PDB entry 8SMN | electron microscopy, 3.20 A resolution | chains H and L of the 3 polymer chains in the assembly

Chain H:
Molecule: Fab15 heavy chain
Source organism: Homo sapiens
Chain sequence (234 residues; each row starts with the number of its first residue):
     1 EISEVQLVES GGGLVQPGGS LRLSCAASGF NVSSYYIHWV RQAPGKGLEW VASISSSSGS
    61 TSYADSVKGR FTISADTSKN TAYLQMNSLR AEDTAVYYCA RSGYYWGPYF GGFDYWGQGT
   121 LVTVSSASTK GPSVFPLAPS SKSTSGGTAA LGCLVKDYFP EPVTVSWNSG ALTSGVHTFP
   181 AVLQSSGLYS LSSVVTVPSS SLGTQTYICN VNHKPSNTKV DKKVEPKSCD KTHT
Unresolved in the structure: 1-2, 127-234
Disulfides: Cys25-Cys99

Chain L:
Molecule: Fab15 light chain
Source organism: Homo sapiens
Chain sequence (215 residues; each row starts with the number of its first residue):
     1 SDIQMTQSPS SLSASVGDRV TITCRASQSV SSAVAWYQQK PGKAPKLLIY SASSLYSGVP
    61 SRFSGSRSGT DFTLTISSLQ PEDFATYYCQ QSSSSLITFG QGTKVEIKRT VAAPSVFIFP
   121 PSDSQLKSGT ASVVCLLNNF YPREAKVQWK VDNALQSGNS QESVTEQDSK DSTYSLSSTL
   181 TLSKADYEKH KVYACEVTHQ GLSSPVTKSF NRGEC
Unresolved in the structure: 1-2, 109-215
Disulfides: Cys24-Cys89

Chain H / chain L interface:
Residue-residue contacts - 33 pairs, chain H then chain L:
  His38(H) - Ile97(L)
  Gln42(H) - Gln39(L)  hydrogen bond
  Gln42(H) - Tyr88(L)
  Leu48(H) - Pro45(L)  hydrophobic
  Leu48(H) - Tyr88(L)  hydrophobic
  Leu48(H) - Phe99(L)
  Trp50(H) - Ile97(L)
  Ser62(H) - Ser95(L)
  Tyr98(H) - Gln39(L)
  Tyr98(H) - Ala44(L)  hydrophobic
  Tyr105(H) - Ser92(L)
  Tyr105(H) - Ser93(L)
  Tyr105(H) - Ser94(L)
  Tyr105(H) - Ile97(L)
  Gly107(H) - Ser31(L)
  Pro108(H) - Ala33(L)
  Tyr109(H) - Ser51(L)
  Phe110(H) - Ala33(L)  hydrophobic
  Phe110(H) - Ser51(L)
  Phe110(H) - Ser92(L)
  Gly111(H) - Leu47(L)
  Gly111(H) - Tyr50(L)
  Gly112(H) - Tyr37(L)
  Gly112(H) - Leu47(L)
  Gly112(H) - Tyr50(L)
  Phe113(H) - Tyr37(L)  hydrogen bond (backbone-side chain)
  Phe113(H) - Leu47(L)
  Phe113(H) - Gln90(L)
  Phe113(H) - Ile97(L)  hydrophobic
  Asp114(H) - Tyr56(L)
  Tyr115(H) - Tyr56(L)
  Trp116(H) - Pro45(L)
  Gly117(H) - Ala44(L)
Other interface residues (no listed pair), chain H (22 interface residues in all): Val40, Lys46, Gly47, Tyr63
Other interface residues (no listed pair), chain L (20 interface residues in all): Lys43, Leu96

Overview:
Chain H and chain L form an interface of 22 and 20 residues respectively; the contacts include 2 hydrogen
bonds. Among the polar pairs are Gln42(H)-Gln39(L) and Phe113(H)-Tyr37(L).
Here chain H is Fab15 heavy chain and chain L is Fab15 light chain, both from Homo sapiens. Entry 8SMN
(Xenopus laevis hyaluronan synthase 1, nascent HA polymer bound state) was determined by electron microscopy,
deposited together with 8SMM, 8SMP, 8SNC, 8SND and 8SNE.
